2ORM - chains C and D of the 6 polymer chains in the assembly; structure by X-ray diffraction, 2.10 A resolution.

[Chain C (and D)]
Name: Probable tautomerase HP0924
From: Helicobacter pylori
Notes: EC 5.3.2.-; chain D of this document is another copy of the same molecule, construct and numbering; everything in this record applies to it too
UniProt: O25581 (Y924_HELPY); residues 1-67 here correspond to UniProt positions 2-68 (UniProt number = residue number + 1)
Sequence (67 residues; each row starts with the number of its first residue):
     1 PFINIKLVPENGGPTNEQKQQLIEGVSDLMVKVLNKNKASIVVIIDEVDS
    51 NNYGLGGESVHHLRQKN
Disordered / not traced: 65-67 (chain D: fully traced)
UniProt features mapped onto this chain:
  - active site: P1 (Proton acceptor)
From the paper describing this entry:
  - catalytic residues: P1 (by similarity / conservation)
  - catalytic residues: K36 (proposed by the authors, not directly observed)

[Interface between chain C and chain D]
Contacting residue pairs (34; chain C residue first):
  P1(C) - K6(D)
  P1(C) - L7(D)  hydrophobic
  P1(C) - Y53(D)
  F2(C) - N4(D)
  F2(C) - I5(D)
  F2(C) - K6(D)  hydrogen bond (backbone-backbone)
  F2(C) - Y53(D)  hydrogen bond (backbone-side chain)
  I3(C) - N4(D)
  N4(C) - F2(D)
  N4(C) - I3(D)
  N4(C) - N4(D)  hydrogen bond (backbone-backbone)
  I5(C) - F2(D)
  K6(C) - P1(D)
  K6(C) - F2(D)  hydrogen bond (backbone-backbone)
  L7(C) - L34(D)  hydrophobic
  V8(C) - K36(D)  hydrogen bond (backbone-side chain)
  P14(C) - L34(D)  hydrophobic
  Q18(C) - V33(D)  hydrogen bond (side chain-backbone)
  Q18(C) - L34(D)
  Q21(C) - V33(D)
  G25(C) - L29(D)
  V26(C) - L29(D)  hydrophobic
  L29(C) - L22(D)
  L29(C) - G25(D)
  L29(C) - V26(D)  hydrophobic
  M30(C) - L22(D)  hydrophobic
  V33(C) - Q18(D)  hydrogen bond (backbone-side chain)
  L34(C) - P14(D)  hydrophobic
  L34(C) - Q18(D)
  L34(C) - L22(D)  hydrophobic
  K36(C) - V8(D)  hydrogen bond (side chain-backbone)
  S40(C) - L55(D)
  Y53(C) - P1(D)
  Y53(C) - F2(D)
Interface residues without a listed pair, chain C (23 interface residues in all): E10, L22, L55
Interface residues without a listed pair, chain D (22 interface residues in all): Q21, M30, S40

[Overview]
23 residues of chain C and 22 residues of chain D are in contact; the contacts include 8 hydrogen bonds. Polar
pairs include F2(C)-Y53(D), V8(C)-K36(D) and Q18(C)-V33(D). UniProt lists active-site residue P1(C) on chain
C. The paper reports catalytic residues P1(C) and K36(C).
Chain C and chain D are both Probable tautomerase HP0924 (Helicobacter pylori); the structure, Crystal
Structure of the 4-Oxalocrotonate Tautomerase Homologue DmpI from Helicobacter pylori, was determined by X-ray
diffraction together with 3M20 and 3M21 from the same study.
